PDB entry 8PID | electron microscopy, 3.00 A resolution | chains I and J of the 9 polymer chains in the assembly

[Chain I]
Name: DNA-directed RNA polymerase subunit beta
Organism: Escherichia coli
Notes: EC 2.7.7.6
UniProtKB: P0A8V2 (RPOB_ECOLI); numbering as in UniProt (aligned over 1-1342)
Chain sequence (1342 residues; numbered 1 to 1342; the number before each row is that of its first residue):
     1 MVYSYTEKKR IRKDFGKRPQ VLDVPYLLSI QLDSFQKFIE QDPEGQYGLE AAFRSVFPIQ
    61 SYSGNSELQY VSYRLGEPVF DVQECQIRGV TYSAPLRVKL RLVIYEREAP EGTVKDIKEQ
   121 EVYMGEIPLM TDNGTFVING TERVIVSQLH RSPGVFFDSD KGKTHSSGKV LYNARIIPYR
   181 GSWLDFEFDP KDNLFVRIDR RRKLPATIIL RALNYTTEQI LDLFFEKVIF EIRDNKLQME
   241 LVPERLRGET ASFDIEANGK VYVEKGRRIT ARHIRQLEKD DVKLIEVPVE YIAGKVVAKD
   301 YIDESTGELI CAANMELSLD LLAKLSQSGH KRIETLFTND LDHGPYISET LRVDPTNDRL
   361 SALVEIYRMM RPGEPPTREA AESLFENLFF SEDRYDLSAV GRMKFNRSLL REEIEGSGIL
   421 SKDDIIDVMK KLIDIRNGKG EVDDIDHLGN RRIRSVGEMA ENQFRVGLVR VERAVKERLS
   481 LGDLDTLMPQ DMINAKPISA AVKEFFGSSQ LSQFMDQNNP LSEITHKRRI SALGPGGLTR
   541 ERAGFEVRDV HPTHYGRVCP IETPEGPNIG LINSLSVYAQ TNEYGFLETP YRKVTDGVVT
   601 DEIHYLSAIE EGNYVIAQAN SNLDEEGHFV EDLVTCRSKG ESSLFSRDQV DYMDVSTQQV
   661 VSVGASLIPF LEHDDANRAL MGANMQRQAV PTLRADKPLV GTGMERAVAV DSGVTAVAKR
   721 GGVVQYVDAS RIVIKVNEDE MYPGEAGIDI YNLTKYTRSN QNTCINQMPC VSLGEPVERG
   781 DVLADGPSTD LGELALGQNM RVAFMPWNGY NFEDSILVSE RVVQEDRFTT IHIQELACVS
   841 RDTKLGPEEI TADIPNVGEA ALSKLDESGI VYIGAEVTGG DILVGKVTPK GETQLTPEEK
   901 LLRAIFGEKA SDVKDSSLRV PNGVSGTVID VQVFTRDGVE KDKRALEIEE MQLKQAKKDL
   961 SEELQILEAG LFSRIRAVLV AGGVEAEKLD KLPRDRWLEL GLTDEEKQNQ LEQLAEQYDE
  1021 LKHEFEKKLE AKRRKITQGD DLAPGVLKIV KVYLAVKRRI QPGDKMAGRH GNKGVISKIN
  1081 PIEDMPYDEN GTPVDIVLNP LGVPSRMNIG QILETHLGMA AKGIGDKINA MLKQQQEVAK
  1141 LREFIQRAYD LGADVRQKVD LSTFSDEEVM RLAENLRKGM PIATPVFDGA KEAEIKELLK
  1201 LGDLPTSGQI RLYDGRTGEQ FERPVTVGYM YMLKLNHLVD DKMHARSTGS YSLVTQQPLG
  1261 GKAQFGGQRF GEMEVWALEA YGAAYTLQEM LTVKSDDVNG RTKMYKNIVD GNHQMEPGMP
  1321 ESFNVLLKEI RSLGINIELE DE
Unresolved in the structure: 891-911
Swiss-Prot annotation at these positions:
  - modified residue (N6-acetyllysine): Lys1022, Lys1200
  - mutagenesis: Ile561 (I561S: Resistant to antibiotics salinamide A and B), Ile569 (I569S: Resistant to antibiotics salinamide A and B), Ala665 (A665E: Resistant to antibiotics salinamide A and B), Asp675 (D675A/G: Resistant to antibiotics salinamide A and B), Asn677 (N677H/K: Resistant to antibiotics salinamide A and B), Leu680 (L680M: Resistant to antibiotics salinamide A and B), Glu813 (E813K: Disrupts the enzyme's active center)

[Chain J]
Name: DNA-directed RNA polymerase subunit beta'
Organism: Escherichia coli
Notes: EC 2.7.7.6
UniProtKB: P0A8T7 (RPOC_ECOLI); numbering as in UniProt (aligned over 2-1407)
Chain sequence (1416 residues; numbered 1 to 1416; the number before each row is that of its first residue):
     1 VKDLLKFLKA QTKTEEFDAI KIALASPDMI RSWSFGEVKK PETINYRTFK PERDGLFCAR
    61 IFGPVKDYEC LCGKYKRLKH RGVICEKCGV EVTQTKVRRE RMGHIELASP TAHIWFLKSL
   121 PSRIGLLLDM PLRDIERVLY FESYVVIEGG MTNLERQQIL TEEQYLDALE EFGDEFDAKM
   181 GAEAIQALLK SMDLEQECEQ LREELNETNS ETKRKKLTKR IKLLEAFVQS GNKPEWMILT
   241 VLPVLPPDLR PLVPLDGGRF ATSDLNDLYR RVINRNNRLK RLLDLAAPDI IVRNEKRMLQ
   301 EAVDALLDNG RRGRAITGSN KRPLKSLADM IKGKQGRFRQ NLLGKRVDYS GRSVITVGPY
   361 LRLHQCGLPK KMALELFKPF IYGKLELRGL ATTIKAAKKM VEREEAVVWD ILDEVIREHP
   421 VLLNRAPTLH RLGIQAFEPV LIEGKAIQLH PLVCAAYNAD FDGDQMAVHV PLTLEAQLEA
   481 RALMMSTNNI LSPANGEPII VPSQDVVLGL YYMTRDCVNA KGEGMVLTGP KEAERLYRSG
   541 LASLHARVKV RITEYEKDAN GELVAKTSLK DTTVGRAILW MIVPKGLPYS IVNQALGKKA
   601 ISKMLNTCYR ILGLKPTVIF ADQIMYTGFA YAARSGASVG IDDMVIPEKK HEIISEAEAE
   661 VAEIQEQFQS GLVTAGERYN KVIDIWAAAN DRVSKAMMDN LQTETVINRD GQEEKQVSFN
   721 SIYMMADSGA RGSAAQIRQL AGMRGLMAKP DGSIIETPIT ANFREGLNVL QYFISTHGAR
   781 KGLADTALKT ANSGYLTRRL VDVAQDLVVT EDDCGTHEGI MMTPVIEGGD VKEPLRDRVL
   841 GRVTAEDVLK PGTADILVPR NTLLHEQWCD LLEENSVDAV KVRSVVSCDT DFGVCAHCYG
   901 RDLARGHIIN KGEAIGVIAA QSIGEPGTQL TMRTFHIGGA ASRAAAESSI QVKNKGSIKL
   961 SNVKSVVNSS GKLVITSRNT ELKLIDEFGR TKESYKVPYG AVLAKGDGEQ VAGGETVANW
  1021 DPHTMPVITE VSGFVRFTDM IDGQTITRQT DELTGLSSLV VLDSAERTAG GKDLRPALKI
  1081 VDAQGNDVLI PGTDMPAQYF LPGKAIVQLE DGVQISSGDT LARIPQESGG TKDITGGLPR
  1141 VADLFEARRP KEPAILAEIS GIVSFGKETK GKRRLVITPV DGSDPYEEMI PKWRQLNVFE
  1201 GERVERGDVI SDGPEAPHDI LRLRGVHAVT RYIVNEVQDV YRLQGVKIND KHIEVIVRQM
  1261 LRKATIVNAG SSDFLEGEQV EYSRVKIANR ELEANGKVGA TYSRDLLGIT KASLATESFI
  1321 SAASFQETTR VLTEAAVAGK RDELRGLKEN VIVGRLIPAG TGYAYHQDRM RRRAAGEAPA
  1381 APQVTAEDAS ASLAELLNAG LGGSDNELEV HHHHHH
Unresolved in the structure: 1-15, 937-946, 1127-1133, 1376-1416
Construct notes: expression tag (1, 1408-1416)
Swiss-Prot annotation at these positions:
  - binding site (Zn(2+)): Cys70, Cys72, Cys85, Cys88, Cys814, Cys888, Cys895, Cys898
  - binding site (Mg(2+)): Asp460, Asp462, Asp464
  - modified residue: Lys983 (N6-acetyllysine)
  - mutagenesis: Gln504 (Q504P: Resistant to antibiotics salinamide A and B), Asn690 (N690D: Resistant to antibiotics salinamide A and B), Met697 (M697V: Resistant to antibiotics salinamide A and B), Ala735 (A735T: Resistant to antibiotics salinamide A and B), Arg738 (R738C/H/P/S: Resistant to antibiotics salinamide A and B), Ala748 (A748E: Resistant to antibiotics salinamide A and B), Pro758 (P758S/T: Resistant to antibiotics salinamide A and B), Phe763 (F763C: Resistant to antibiotics salinamide A and B), Ser775 (S775A: Resistant to antibiotics salinamide A and B), Ala779 (A779T/V: Resistant to antibiotics salinamide A and B), Arg780 (R780C: Resistant to antibiotics salinamide A and B), Gly782 (G782A/C: Resistant to antibiotics salinamide A and B), 1 further mutagenesis entry in UniProt
Ion coordination: Zn2+ site 1: Cys70, Cys72, Cys85, Cys88; Mg2+: Asp460, Asp462 (shared with 2 residues of chain R); Zn2+ site 2: Cys814, Cys888, Cys895, Cys898

[Interface between chain I and chain J]
Pairs across the interface (325; chain I residue first):
  Gly544(I) - Leu788(J)
  Phe545(I) - Ala784(J)
  Phe545(I) - Asp785(J)
  Phe545(I) - Leu788(J)  hydrophobic
  Phe545(I) - Met932(J)  hydrophobic
  Phe545(I) - Arg933(J)
  Arg548(I) - Arg780(J)  hydrogen bond (backbone-side chain)
  Asp549(I) - Pro750(J)
  Asp549(I) - Arg933(J)  salt bridge
  Val550(I) - Pro750(J)
  Val550(I) - His777(J)  hydrogen bond (backbone-side chain)
  Val550(I) - Arg780(J)
  His551(I) - Phe773(J)
  Pro552(I) - Phe773(J)
  Tyr555(I) - Val769(J)
  Tyr555(I) - Phe773(J)
  Pro560(I) - Phe773(J)  hydrophobic
  Pro560(I) - Arg780(J)  hydrogen bond (backbone-side chain)
  Ile561(I) - Tyr772(J)  hydrophobic
  Ile561(I) - Thr776(J)
  Thr563(I) - Arg780(J)
  Gly566(I) - Ala787(J)
  Ile569(I) - Leu783(J)  hydrophobic
  Gly570(I) - Arg780(J)
  Gln618(I) - Asn768(J)
  Gln618(I) - Leu770(J)
  Asn620(I) - Asn768(J)
  Asn620(I) - Val769(J)
  Thr635(I) - Leu770(J)
  Ser642(I) - Thr757(J)
  Ser642(I) - Leu770(J)
  Thr657(I) - Val769(J)
  Val660(I) - Val769(J)  hydrophobic
  Leu671(I) - Tyr772(J)
  Glu672(I) - Gly766(J)
  Glu672(I) - Leu767(J)
  His673(I) - Phe763(J)  hydrogen bond (side chain-backbone)
  His673(I) - Arg764(J)  hydrogen bond (side chain-backbone)
  His673(I) - Glu765(J)  hydrogen bond (side chain-backbone)
  His673(I) - Gly766(J)
  Asp674(I) - Phe763(J)
  Asp674(I) - Tyr772(J)  hydrogen bond (backbone-side chain)
  Asp675(I) - Tyr772(J)  hydrogen bond (backbone-side chain)
  Ala676(I) - Tyr772(J)
  Ala676(I) - Ala779(J)  hydrophobic
  Asn677(I) - Ala779(J)
  Asn677(I) - Leu783(J)
  Ala679(I) - Tyr772(J)
  Leu680(I) - Leu783(J)  hydrophobic
  Phe804(I) - Ala637(J)
  Phe804(I) - Ser638(J)  hydrogen bond (backbone-side chain)
  Met805(I) - Ala633(J)
  Met805(I) - Ala637(J)
  Pro806(I) - Asp505(J)
  Pro806(I) - Ala633(J)
  Pro806(I) - Ala637(J)
  Trp807(I) - Ala633(J)  hydrophobic
  Asn808(I) - Pro359(J)
  Asn808(I) - Phe629(J)
  Asn808(I) - Ala633(J)
  Gly809(I) - Val357(J)
  Gly809(I) - Pro359(J)
  Gly809(I) - Phe629(J)
  Tyr810(I) - Val357(J)
  Tyr810(I) - Pro359(J)
  Asn811(I) - Asp505(J)
  Phe812(I) - Pro451(J)  hydrophobic
  Phe812(I) - Phe461(J)  hydrophobic
  Phe812(I) - Asp505(J)
  Phe812(I) - Phe629(J)  hydrophobic
  Glu813(I) - Ala459(J)
  Glu813(I) - Asp460(J)
  Glu813(I) - Phe461(J)
  Glu813(I) - Gln504(J)
  Asp814(I) - Phe461(J)
  Ser815(I) - Val357(J)
  Ser815(I) - Phe461(J)
  Arg841(I) - Asp256(J)  salt bridge
  Arg841(I) - Gly257(J)
  Gly1063(I) - Val354(J)
  Gly1063(I) - Ala446(J)
  Lys1065(I) - Asp462(J)
  Lys1073(I) - Asp462(J)
  Gly1074(I) - Phe461(J)
  Val1075(I) - Phe461(J)
  Val1075(I) - Gly463(J)
  Ile1076(I) - Thr356(J)
  Asn1099(I) - Asp505(J)  hydrogen bond
  Pro1100(I) - Ala637(J)
  Pro1100(I) - Ser638(J)
  Pro1100(I) - Val639(J)  hydrophobic
  Leu1101(I) - Leu508(J)  hydrophobic
  Leu1101(I) - Met725(J)  hydrophobic
  Leu1101(I) - Ala730(J)  hydrophobic
  Leu1101(I) - Arg731(J)
  Val1103(I) - Val639(J)  hydrophobic
  Pro1104(I) - Ile722(J)  hydrophobic
  Pro1104(I) - Met725(J)  hydrophobic
  Pro1104(I) - Leu740(J)  hydrophobic
  Ser1105(I) - Arg731(J)  hydrogen bond
  Arg1106(I) - Arg731(J)
  Met1107(I) - Gln736(J)
  Met1107(I) - Gln739(J)
  Met1107(I) - Leu740(J)  hydrophobic
  Met1107(I) - Phe763(J)  hydrophobic
  Ile1109(I) - Met644(J)  hydrophobic
  Ile1109(I) - Leu740(J)  hydrophobic
  Ile1112(I) - Val639(J)  hydrophobic
  Ile1112(I) - Ile641(J)
  Leu1113(I) - Ile641(J)  hydrophobic
  His1116(I) - Ile641(J)
  Phe1187(I) - Leu767(J)
  Phe1187(I) - Tyr772(J)  hydrophobic
  Glu1192(I) - Ile641(J)
  Glu1192(I) - Asp642(J)
  Glu1192(I) - Arg764(J)  salt bridge
  Lys1196(I) - Asp642(J)  salt bridge
  Ser1207(I) - Asp642(J)
  Glu1219(I) - Arg634(J)  salt bridge
  Phe1221(I) - Ala633(J)
  Phe1221(I) - Arg634(J)
  Glu1222(I) - Tyr512(J)  hydrogen bond
  Glu1222(I) - Tyr537(J)  hydrogen bond
  Glu1222(I) - Arg634(J)
  Glu1222(I) - Ser635(J)
  Arg1223(I) - Tyr512(J)
  Arg1223(I) - Ser635(J)  hydrogen bond (backbone-backbone)
  Arg1223(I) - Gly636(J)
  Arg1223(I) - Phe719(J)  hydrogen bond (side chain-backbone)
  Arg1223(I) - Ser721(J)  hydrogen bond
  Arg1223(I) - Met724(J)
  Pro1224(I) - Gly636(J)
  Pro1224(I) - Ser638(J)
  Val1225(I) - Gly636(J)
  Val1225(I) - Ser638(J)
  Thr1226(I) - Ser638(J)  hydrogen bond (backbone-side chain)
  Thr1226(I) - Val639(J)  hydrogen bond (side chain-backbone)
  Thr1226(I) - Gly640(J)
  Val1239(I) - Val354(J)  hydrophobic
  Val1239(I) - Lys445(J)
  Asp1240(I) - Lys445(J)
  Lys1242(I) - Arg352(J)
  Lys1242(I) - Gln465(J)
  Met1243(I) - Arg352(J)
  Met1243(I) - Ser353(J)
  Met1243(I) - Met372(J)  hydrophobic
  Met1243(I) - Lys445(J)
  His1244(I) - Gly351(J)
  His1244(I) - Arg352(J)  hydrogen bond (backbone-backbone)
  His1244(I) - Met372(J)
  Ala1245(I) - Ser350(J)
  Ala1245(I) - Gly351(J)
  Ala1245(I) - Met372(J)  hydrophobic
  Ala1245(I) - Glu375(J)
  Arg1246(I) - Asp348(J)  salt bridge
  Arg1246(I) - Tyr349(J)  hydrogen bond (backbone-backbone)
  Arg1246(I) - Ser350(J)  hydrogen bond (backbone-backbone)
  Arg1246(I) - Glu375(J)
  Arg1246(I) - Leu376(J)
  Ser1247(I) - Asp348(J)
  Ser1247(I) - Tyr349(J)  hydrogen bond (backbone-backbone)
  Ser1247(I) - Glu375(J)
  Ser1247(I) - Leu376(J)
  Ser1247(I) - Lys378(J)
  Tyr1251(I) - Asp348(J)  hydrogen bond
  Leu1253(I) - Arg99(J)  hydrogen bond (backbone-side chain)
  Leu1253(I) - Pro251(J)  hydrophobic
  Val1254(I) - Arg99(J)  hydrogen bond (backbone-side chain)
  Val1254(I) - Leu249(J)
  Val1254(I) - Pro251(J)  hydrophobic
  Thr1255(I) - Arg337(J)
  Thr1255(I) - Asn341(J)
  Gln1257(I) - Asn341(J)  hydrogen bond (side chain-backbone)
  Gln1257(I) - Lys345(J)
  Pro1258(I) - Arg346(J)
  Pro1258(I) - Asp348(J)
  Leu1259(I) - Arg346(J)
  Gly1260(I) - Arg346(J)
  Gly1267(I) - Arg346(J)  hydrogen bond (backbone-side chain)
  Gly1267(I) - Val347(J)
  Gly1267(I) - Ser350(J)
  Gln1268(I) - Arg346(J)
  Gln1268(I) - Val347(J)  hydrogen bond (backbone-backbone)
  Gln1268(I) - Ser350(J)  hydrogen bond (backbone-side chain)
  Gln1268(I) - Gly351(J)
  Gln1268(I) - Arg352(J)
  Arg1269(I) - Arg339(J)  hydrogen bond (side chain-backbone)
  Arg1269(I) - Gln340(J)  hydrogen bond (side chain-backbone)
  Arg1269(I) - Gly344(J)  hydrogen bond (side chain-backbone)
  Arg1269(I) - Arg346(J)
  Phe1270(I) - Gly344(J)
  Phe1270(I) - Lys345(J)  hydrogen bond (backbone-backbone)
  Phe1270(I) - His469(J)
  Glu1272(I) - Arg339(J)  salt bridge
  Glu1272(I) - Leu343(J)
  Glu1272(I) - Arg798(J)  salt bridge
  Met1273(I) - Thr428(J)
  Glu1274(I) - Asn424(J)
  Glu1274(I) - Arg425(J)
  Glu1274(I) - Ala426(J)
  Glu1274(I) - Thr428(J)  hydrogen bond
  Val1275(I) - Leu343(J)
  Trp1276(I) - Arg798(J)
  Trp1276(I) - Val801(J)
  Trp1276(I) - Val917(J)
  Trp1276(I) - Gln921(J)  hydrogen bond (backbone-side chain)
  Ala1277(I) - Thr428(J)
  Ala1277(I) - Arg431(J)
  Ala1277(I) - Ile434(J)  hydrophobic
  Ala1277(I) - Gln921(J)
  Leu1278(I) - Met484(J)  hydrophobic
  Glu1279(I) - Val917(J)
  Glu1279(I) - Leu1347(J)
  Glu1279(I) - Val1351(J)
  Glu1279(I) - Ile1357(J)
  Ala1280(I) - Arg431(J)
  Ala1280(I) - Ile918(J)
  Ala1280(I) - Gln921(J)
  Tyr1281(I) - Arg431(J)
  Tyr1281(I) - Ile434(J)
  Tyr1281(I) - Gln435(J)
  Tyr1281(I) - Leu483(J)
  Tyr1281(I) - Met484(J)  hydrophobic
  Tyr1281(I) - Asn489(J)  hydrogen bond
  Gly1282(I) - Ala1359(J)
  Gly1282(I) - Gly1360(J)
  Gly1282(I) - Thr1361(J)  hydrogen bond (backbone-backbone)
  Ala1283(I) - Glu479(J)
  Ala1283(I) - Met484(J)  hydrophobic
  Ala1284(I) - Glu479(J)  hydrogen bond (backbone-side chain)
  Ala1284(I) - Leu1356(J)
  Ala1284(I) - Ile1357(J)  hydrophobic
  Ala1284(I) - Ala1359(J)
  Ala1284(I) - Thr1361(J)  hydrogen bond (backbone-side chain)
  Ala1284(I) - Gly1362(J)
  Tyr1285(I) - Glu475(J)
  Tyr1285(I) - Glu479(J)  hydrogen bond (backbone-side chain)
  Tyr1285(I) - Leu1356(J)
  Tyr1285(I) - Thr1361(J)
  Thr1286(I) - Ala476(J)
  Thr1286(I) - Glu479(J)  hydrogen bond
  Leu1287(I) - Val1351(J)  hydrophobic
  Gln1288(I) - Leu1356(J)
  Glu1289(I) - Leu472(J)
  Met1290(I) - Val347(J)
  Leu1291(I) - Lys345(J)  hydrogen bond (backbone-side chain)
  Leu1291(I) - Val1351(J)
  Thr1292(I) - Gly1354(J)
  Lys1294(I) - Asp348(J)
  Lys1294(I) - Val470(J)
  Lys1294(I) - Leu472(J)
  Ser1295(I) - Lys345(J)
  Ser1295(I) - Arg346(J)
  Asp1296(I) - Lys345(J)  salt bridge
  Met1304(I) - Leu472(J)
  Tyr1305(I) - Tyr349(J)
  Tyr1305(I) - Pro379(J)  hydrophobic
  Tyr1305(I) - Tyr382(J)
  Ile1308(I) - Pro379(J)  hydrophobic
  Ile1308(I) - Phe380(J)
  Ile1308(I) - Leu472(J)  hydrophobic
  Val1309(I) - Gly383(J)
  Val1309(I) - Glu386(J)
  Val1309(I) - Ile394(J)  hydrophobic
  His1313(I) - Phe380(J)
  His1313(I) - Thr473(J)  hydrogen bond (backbone-side chain)
  His1313(I) - Leu474(J)
  His1313(I) - Gln477(J)
  Met1319(I) - Val1353(J)
  Pro1320(I) - Val1353(J)
  Glu1321(I) - Arg99(J)  salt bridge
  Ser1322(I) - Asn341(J)  hydrogen bond (side chain-backbone)
  Ser1322(I) - Leu342(J)
  Phe1323(I) - Ile20(J)  hydrophobic
  Phe1323(I) - Leu342(J)
  Phe1323(I) - Ile1352(J)  hydrophobic
  Val1325(I) - Arg99(J)
  Val1325(I) - Leu249(J)  hydrophobic
  Leu1326(I) - Ile331(J)  hydrophobic
  Leu1326(I) - Phe338(J)  hydrophobic
  Leu1326(I) - Leu342(J)  hydrophobic
  Lys1328(I) - Glu100(J)
  Lys1328(I) - Leu245(J)
  Lys1328(I) - Leu249(J)
  Glu1329(I) - Leu245(J)
  Glu1329(I) - Met330(J)
  Glu1329(I) - Ile331(J)
  Glu1329(I) - Arg337(J)  salt bridge
  Arg1331(I) - Trp33(J)
  Arg1331(I) - Pro243(J)
  Ser1332(I) - Pro243(J)
  Ser1332(I) - Leu245(J)
  Ser1332(I) - Tyr269(J)  hydrogen bond
  Ser1332(I) - Leu327(J)
  Leu1333(I) - His113(J)  hydrogen bond (backbone-side chain)
  Leu1333(I) - Trp115(J)  hydrophobic
  Leu1333(I) - Leu307(J)
  Leu1333(I) - Leu327(J)  hydrophobic
  Gly1334(I) - Leu24(J)
  Gly1334(I) - Ala25(J)  hydrogen bond (backbone-backbone)
  Ile1335(I) - Ile22(J)  hydrophobic
  Ile1335(I) - Ala23(J)
  Ile1335(I) - Trp115(J)  hydrophobic
  Ile1335(I) - Ala1336(J)  hydrophobic
  Asn1336(I) - Lys21(J)
  Asn1336(I) - Ile22(J)
  Asn1336(I) - Ala23(J)  hydrogen bond (backbone-backbone)
  Asn1336(I) - Ala25(J)
  Asn1336(I) - Met29(J)  hydrogen bond
  Asn1336(I) - Trp33(J)
  Ile1337(I) - Ile20(J)  hydrophobic
  Ile1337(I) - Lys21(J)
  Glu1338(I) - Ile20(J)
  Glu1338(I) - Lys21(J)  hydrogen bond (backbone-backbone)
  Leu1339(I) - Phe17(J)  hydrophobic
  Leu1339(I) - Ala19(J)
  Glu1340(I) - Phe17(J)
  Glu1340(I) - Asp18(J)  hydrogen bond (backbone-backbone)
  Glu1340(I) - Ala19(J)  hydrogen bond (backbone-backbone)
  Glu1340(I) - Lys21(J)
  Glu1340(I) - Arg1341(J)  salt bridge
  Asp1341(I) - Glu16(J)
  Asp1341(I) - Phe17(J)
  Asp1341(I) - Asp18(J)
  Glu1342(I) - Arg1341(J)  hydrogen bond (backbone-side chain)
Also at the interface, not in a pair above, chain I (160 interface residues in all): His554, Cys559, Asn573, Cys636, Glu641, Gln1061, Pro1062, Ser1077, Lys1191, Gln1209, Thr1217, Thr1248, Gln1256, Phe1265, Gly1271, Arg1301, Asp1310, Gln1314, Ile1330
Also at the interface, not in a pair above, chain J (182 interface residues in all): Met102, Phe116, Val244, Pro246, Asp248, Ile355, Tyr360, Lys371, Leu422, His430, Leu432, Cys454, Ala467, Pro471, Arg538, Leu544, His545, Ala632, Asp643, Asn720, Gly732, Arg744, Lys749, Lys781, Ala914, Phe1319, Leu1332, Arg1355

[In short]
160 residues of chain I face 182 of chain J across their interface, with 53 hydrogen bonds and 12 salt
bridges. Among the polar pairs are Asp549(I)-Arg933(J), Arg841(I)-Asp256(J) and Glu1192(I)-Arg764(J).
Chain I is DNA-directed RNA polymerase subunit beta and chain J is DNA-directed RNA polymerase subunit beta',
both from Escherichia coli; the structure, backtracked E. coli transcription complex paused at ops site and
bound to RfaH, was determined by electron microscopy together with 8PEN, 8PFG, 8PFJ, 8PH9, 8PHK, 8PIB, 8PIL
and 8PIM from the same study.
